PDB entry 3NVK | X-ray diffraction, 3.21 A resolution | chains H and L of the 10 polymer chains in the assembly

[Chain H]
Molecule: 50S ribosomal protein L7Ae
Source organism: Pyrococcus furiosus
UniProtKB: Q8U160 (RL7A_PYRFU); residues 3-124 here correspond to UniProt positions 2-123 (UniProt number = residue number - 1)
Sequence (129 residues; numbered -4 to 124; the number before each row is that of its first residue; numbers below 1 keep their minus sign (Met-4 is residue -4)):
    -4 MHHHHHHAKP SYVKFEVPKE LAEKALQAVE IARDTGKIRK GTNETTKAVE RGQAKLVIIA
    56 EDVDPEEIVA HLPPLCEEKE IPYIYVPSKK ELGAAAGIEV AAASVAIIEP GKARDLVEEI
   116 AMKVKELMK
Disordered / not traced: -4 to 3
Construct notes: expression tag (-4 to 2)

[Chain L]
Molecule: 34-nt RNA strand
Sequence (34 nucleotides; each row starts with the number of its first residue; numbers below 1 keep their minus sign (G-7 is residue -7)):
    -7 GCCGUUGAAG CUCUGACCGA AAGGCGUGAU GAGC
Disordered / not traced: -7 to 0, 25-26

[Interface between chain H and chain L]
Contacting residue pairs - 27 pairs, chain H then chain L:
  Arg34(H) with G7(L), salt bridge to the phosphate
  Lys35(H) with G7(L), hydrogen bond to the phosphate; A8(L), salt bridge to the phosphate; G18(L), base contact
  Gly36(H) with G18(L), sugar contact
  Thr37(H) with U19(L), hydrogen bond to the phosphate; G20(L), base contact
  Asn38(H) with G7(L), base contact; G20(L), hydrogen bond to the base
  Glu39(H) with G7(L), base contact; G20(L), hydrogen bond to the base
  Lys42(H) with C5(L), salt bridge to the phosphate; U6(L), salt bridge to the phosphate
  Arg46(H) with U6(L), salt bridge to the phosphate
  Val58(H) with U19(L), base contact
  Asp59(H) with U19(L), hydrogen bond to the base
  Pro60(H) with U19(L), base contact
  Ile63(H) with U19(L), base contact
  Lys84(H) with U19(L), hydrogen bond to the base
  Ile93(H) with G18(L), base contact
  Val95(H) with C17(L), base contact; G18(L), phosphate contact
  Ala96(H) with G18(L), hydrogen bond to the sugar; U19(L), phosphate contact
  Ala97(H) with G18(L), sugar contact; U19(L), phosphate contact
  Ala98(H) with U19(L), hydrogen bond to the phosphate
Interface residues without a listed pair, chain L (9 interface residues in all): U4

[Overview]
Chain H and chain L form an interface of 18 and 9 residues respectively, with 8 hydrogen bonds and 5 salt
bridges. Polar contacts include Asn38(H)-G20(L), Glu39(H)-G20(L) and Asp59(H)-U19(L).
Chain H is 50S ribosomal protein L7Ae (Pyrococcus furiosus) and chain L is a 34-nt RNA strand; the structure,
Structural basis for substrate placement by an archaeal box C/D ribonucleoprotein particle, was determined by
X-ray diffraction together with 3NVI and 3NMU from the same study.
